PDB entry 7TW3 | electron microscopy, 4.40 A resolution (low resolution: residue-level contacts below are approximate; hydrogen-bond / salt-bridge calls are withheld) | chains E and G of the 4 polymer chains in the assembly

Chain E:
Protein: Protein 4.2
Organism: Homo sapiens
Reference sequence: P16452 (EPB42_HUMAN); residue numbers follow UniProt; this construct covers 1-691
Amino-acid sequence (691 residues; each row starts with the number of its first residue):
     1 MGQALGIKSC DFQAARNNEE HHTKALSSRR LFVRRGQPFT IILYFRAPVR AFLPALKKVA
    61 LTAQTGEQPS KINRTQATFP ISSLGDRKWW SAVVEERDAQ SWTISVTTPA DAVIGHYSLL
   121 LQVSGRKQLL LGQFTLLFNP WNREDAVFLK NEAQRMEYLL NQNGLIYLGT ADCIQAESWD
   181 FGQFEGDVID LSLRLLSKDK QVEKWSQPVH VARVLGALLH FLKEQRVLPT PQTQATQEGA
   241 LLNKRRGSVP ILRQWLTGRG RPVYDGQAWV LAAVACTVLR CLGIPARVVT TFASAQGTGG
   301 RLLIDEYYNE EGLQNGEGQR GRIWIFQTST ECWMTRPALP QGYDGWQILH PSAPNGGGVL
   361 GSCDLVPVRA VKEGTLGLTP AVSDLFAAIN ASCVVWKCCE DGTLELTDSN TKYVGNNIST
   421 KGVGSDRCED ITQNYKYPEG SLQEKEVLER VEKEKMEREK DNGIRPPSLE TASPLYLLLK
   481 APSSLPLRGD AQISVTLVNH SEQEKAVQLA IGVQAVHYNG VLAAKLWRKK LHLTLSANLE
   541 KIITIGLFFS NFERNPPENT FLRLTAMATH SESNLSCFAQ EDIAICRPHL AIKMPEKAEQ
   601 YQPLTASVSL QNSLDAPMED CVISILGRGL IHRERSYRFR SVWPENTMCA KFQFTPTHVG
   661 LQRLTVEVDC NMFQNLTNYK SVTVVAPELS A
Disordered / not traced: 1-3, 354-360, 459-472, 690-691
Swiss-Prot annotation at these positions:
  - region: Leu-31 to Phe-39 (Band 3 binding)
  - modified residue: Ser-248 (Phosphoserine)
  - lipidation: Gly-2 (N-myristoyl glycine)
  - natural variant: Ala-112 (A112T: In SPH5), Asp-145 (D145Y: In SPH5), Arg-280 (R280Q: In SPH5), Arg-287 (R287C: In SPH5)
Reported in the primary citation:
  - disease-associated variants - D145Y

Chain G:
Protein: Ankyrin-1
Organism: Homo sapiens
Reference sequence: P16157 (ANK1_HUMAN); residue numbers follow UniProt; this construct covers 1-1881
Amino-acid sequence (1881 residues; numbered 1 to 1881; the number before each row is that of its first residue):
     1 MPYSVGFREA DAATSFLRAA RSGNLDKALD HLRNGVDINT CNQNGLNGLH LASKEGHVKM
    61 VVELLHKEII LETTTKKGNT ALHIAALAGQ DEVVRELVNY GANVNAQSQK GFTPLYMAAQ
   121 ENHLEVVKFL LENGANQNVA TEDGFTPLAV ALQQGHENVV AHLINYGTKG KVRLPALHIA
   181 ARNDDTRTAA VLLQNDPNPD VLSKTGFTPL HIAAHYENLN VAQLLLNRGA SVNFTPQNGI
   241 TPLHIASRRG NVIMVRLLLD RGAQIETKTK DELTPLHCAA RNGHVRISEI LLDHGAPIQA
   301 KTKNGLSPIH MAAQGDHLDC VRLLLQYDAE IDDITLDHLT PLHVAAHCGH HRVAKVLLDK
   361 GAKPNSRALN GFTPLHIACK KNHVRVMELL LKTGASIDAV TESGLTPLHV ASFMGHLPIV
   421 KNLLQRGASP NVSNVKVETP LHMAARAGHT EVAKYLLQNK AKVNAKAKDD QTPLHCAARI
   481 GHTNMVKLLL ENNANPNLAT TAGHTPLHIA AREGHVETVL ALLEKEASQA CMTKKGFTPL
   541 HVAAKYGKVR VAELLLERDA HPNAAGKNGL TPLHVAVHHN NLDIVKLLLP RGGSPHSPAW
   601 NGYTPLHIAA KQNQVEVARS LLQYGGSANA ESVQGVTPLH LAAQEGHAEM VALLLSKQAN
   661 GNLGNKSGLT PLHLVAQEGH VPVADVLIKH GVMVDATTRM GYTPLHVASH YGNIKLVKFL
   721 LQHQADVNAK TKLGYSPLHQ AAQQGHTDIV TLLLKNGASP NEVSSDGTTP LAIAKRLGYI
   781 SVTDVLKVVT DETSFVLVSD KHRMSFPETV DEILDVSEDE GEELISFKAE RRDSRDVDEE
   841 KELLDFVPKL DQVVESPAIP RIPCAMPETV VIRSEEQEQA SKEYDEDSLI PSSPATETSD
   901 NISPVASPVH TGFLVSFMVD ARGGSMRGSR HNGLRVVIPP RTCAAPTRIT CRLVKPQKLS
   961 TPPPLAEEEG LASRIIALGP TGAQFLSPVI VEIPHFASHG RGDRELVVLR SENGSVWKEH
  1021 RSRYGESYLD QILNGMDEEL GSLEELEKKR VCRIITTDFP LYFVIMSRLC QDYDTIGPEG
  1081 GSLKSKLVPL VQATFPENAV TKRVKLALQA QPVPDELVTK LLGNQATFSP IVTVEPRRRK
  1141 FHRPIGLRIP LPPSWTDNPR DSGEGDTTSL RLLCSVIGGT DQAQWEDITG TTKLVYANEC
  1201 ANFTTNVSAR FWLSDCPRTA EAVNFATLLY KELTAVPYMA KFVIFAKMND PREGRLRCYC
  1261 MTDDKVDKTL EQHENFVEVA RSRDIEVLEG MSLFAELSGN LVPVKKAAQQ RSFHFQSFRE
  1321 NRLAMPVKVR DSSREPGGSL SFLRKAMKYE DTQHILCHLN ITMPPCAKGS GAEDRRRTPT
  1381 PLALRYSILS ESTPGSLSGT EQAEMKMAVI SEHLGLSWAE LARELQFSVE DINRIRVENP
  1441 NSLLEQSVAL LNLWVIREGQ NANMENLYTA LQSIDRGEIV NMLEGSGRQS RNLKPDRRHT
  1501 DRDYSLSPSQ MNGYSSLQDE LLSPASLGCA LSSPLRADQY WNEVAVLDAI PLAATEHDTM
  1561 LEMSDMQVWS AGLTPSLVTA EDSSLECSKA EDSDATGHEW KLEGALSEEP RGPELGSLEL
  1621 VEDDTVDSDA TNGLIDLLEQ EEGQRSEEKL PGSKRQDDAT GAGQDSENEV SLVSGHQRGQ
  1681 ARITHSPTVS QVTERSQDRL QDWDADGSIV SYLQDAAQGS WQEEVTQGPH SFQGTSTMTE
  1741 GLEPGGSQEY EKVLVSVSEH TWTEQPEAES SQADRDRRQQ GQEEQVQEAK NTFTQVVQGN
  1801 EFQNIPGEQV TEEQFTDEQG NIVTKKIIRK VVRQIDLSSA DAAQEHEEVT VEGPLEDPSE
  1861 LEVDIDYFMK HSKDHTSTPN P
Disordered / not traced: 1-173, 798-801, 813-1881
Swiss-Prot annotation at these positions:
  - modified residue: Asn-105 (3S: -3-hydroxyasparagine), Asn-233 (3S: -3-hydroxyasparagine), Ser-429 (Phosphoserine), Asn-431 (3S: -3-hydroxyasparagine), Asn-464 (3S: -3-hydroxyasparagine), Asn-629 (3S: -3-hydroxyasparagine), Asn-662 (3S: -3-hydroxyasparagine), Asp-695 (3S: -3-hydroxyaspartate), Asn-728 (3S: -3-hydroxyasparagine), Ser-759 (Phosphoserine), Asn-761 (3S: -3-hydroxyasparagine), Ser-781 (Phosphoserine), Ser-817 (Phosphoserine), Ser-834 (Phosphoserine), Ser-856 (Phosphoserine), Thr-961 (Phosphothreonine), Tyr-1073 (Phosphotyrosine), Ser-1082 (Phosphoserine), Thr-1378 (Phosphothreonine), Thr-1380 (Phosphothreonine) and 14 more in UniProt
  - natural variant: Leu-276 (L276R: In SPH1), Asp-332 (D332H: In a breast cancer sample), Val-463 (V463I: In SPH1), Arg-619 (R619H: In Brueggen), Ile-1054 (I1054T: In SPH1), Asp-1592 (D1592N: In Duesseldorf)
  - mutagenesis: Thr-1824 (T1824P: Abolishes interaction with OBSCN (in isoform Mu17)), Lys-1826 (K1826E: Abolishes interaction with OBSCN (in isoform Mu17)), Arg-1829 (R1829G: Abolishes interaction with OBSCN (in isoform Mu17)), Lys-1830 (K1830E: Abolishes interaction with OBSCN (in isoform Mu17))

Interface between chain E and chain G:
Residue-residue contacts (29):
  Arg-143(E) / Arg-182(G)
  Arg-143(E) / Asn-218(G)
  Lys-150(E) / Glu-217(G)
  Lys-150(E) / Arg-249(G)
  Asn-151(E) / Glu-217(G)
  Asn-151(E) / Gly-250(G)
  Asn-151(E) / Asn-251(G)
  Glu-152(E) / Glu-217(G)
  Ala-153(E) / Val-252(G)
  Tyr-413(E) / Arg-385(G)
  Asn-416(E) / Arg-385(G)
  Gly-424(E) / Arg-286(G)
  Arg-427(E) / Gln-326(G)
  Cys-428(E) / Asp-319(G)
  Cys-428(E) / Arg-322(G)
  Glu-429(E) / Asp-319(G)
  Asp-430(E) / Leu-318(G)
  Asp-430(E) / Arg-352(G)
  Thr-432(E) / Arg-352(G)
  Gln-433(E) / Asp-316(G)
  Pro-438(E) / Gly-349(G)
  Glu-439(E) / His-383(G)
  Glu-439(E) / Val-384(G)
  Glu-439(E) / Arg-385(G)
  Gly-440(E) / Asn-382(G)
  Tyr-476(E) / Gln-425(G)
  Tyr-476(E) / Arg-426(G)
  Lys-480(E) / Lys-392(G)
  His-500(E) / Gln-425(G)
Interface residues without a listed pair, chain E (22 interface residues in all): Arg-155, Asn-417
Interface residues without a listed pair, chain G (28 interface residues in all): Ile-253, Gly-315, His-317, His-350, Lys-381, Glu-388
Interface features reported in the paper:
  - residue pairs: Tyr-413(E)/Arg-385(G) (hydrophobic contact)
  - interface residues, chain E: Arg-143(E), Tyr-413(E), Tyr-476(E), His-500(E)

Summary:
Chain E and chain G form an interface of 22 and 28 residues respectively. The authors report a hydrophobic
contact between Tyr-413(E) and Arg-385(G). From UniProt: 4 mutagenesis sites on chain G. From the paper:
interface residues Arg-143(E), Tyr-413(E) and Tyr-476(E) among others.
Chain E is Protein 4.2 and chain G is Ankyrin-1, both from Homo sapiens; the structure, Cryo-EM structure of
human ankyrin complex (B2P1A1) from red blood cell, was determined by electron microscopy together with 7TVZ,
7TW0, 7TW1, 7TW5 and 7TW6 from the same study.
